Entry 7Z14 (electron microscopy, 3.15 A resolution); this record covers chains A and G of the 7 polymer chains in the assembly.

== Chain A ==
Protein: Acetylcholine receptor subunit alpha
Organism: Tetronarce californica
UniProt: P02710 (ACHA_TETCF); residues 1-437 here correspond to UniProt positions 25-461 (UniProt number = residue number + 24)
Chain sequence (437 residues; row label = number of the first residue in the row):
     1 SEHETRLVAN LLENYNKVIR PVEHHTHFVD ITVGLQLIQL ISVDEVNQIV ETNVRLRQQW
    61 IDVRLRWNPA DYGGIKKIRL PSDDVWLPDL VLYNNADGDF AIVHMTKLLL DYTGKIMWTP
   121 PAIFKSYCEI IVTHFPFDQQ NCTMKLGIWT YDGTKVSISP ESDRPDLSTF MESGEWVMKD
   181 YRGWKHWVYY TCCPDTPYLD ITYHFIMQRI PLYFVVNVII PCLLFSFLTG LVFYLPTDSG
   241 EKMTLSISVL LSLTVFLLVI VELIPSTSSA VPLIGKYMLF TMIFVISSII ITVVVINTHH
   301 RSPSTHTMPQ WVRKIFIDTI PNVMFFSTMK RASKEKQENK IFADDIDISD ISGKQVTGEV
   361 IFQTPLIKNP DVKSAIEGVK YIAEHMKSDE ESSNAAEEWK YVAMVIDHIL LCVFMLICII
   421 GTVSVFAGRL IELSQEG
Disordered / not traced: 304-305, 310, 318, 325-396, 432-437
UniProt features mapped onto this chain:
  - glycosylation: Asn141 (N-linked (GlcNAc...) asparagine)
Cystine bridges: Cys128-Cys142, Cys192-Cys193
Covalent attachments: glycan linked to Asn141
Reported in the primary citation:
  - post-translational modification sites: Asn141
  - specificity-determining residues: Tyr189, Pro194 (proposed by the authors, not directly observed)

== Chain G ==
Protein: Consensus short-chain short-chain alpha-neurotoxin ScNtx
Organism: synthetic construct
Chain sequence (60 residues; row label = number of the first residue in the row):
     1 MICYNQQSSQ PPTTKTCSET SCYKKTWRDH RGTIIERGCG CPKVKPGIKL HCCRTDKCNN
Cystine bridges: Cys3-Cys22, Cys17-Cys39, Cys41-Cys52, Cys53-Cys58
Reported in the primary citation:
  - mutagenesis - S8A, S9A: abolished expression
  - mutagenesis - R28A: unchanged binding to muscle receptor
  - mutagenesis - K25A, H30A, K45A, P46A, G47A: decreased binding to alpha7 receptors
  - mutagenesis - K25A/R31A/K45A: abolished binding to muscle-type nAChR
  - mutagenesis - R28A: abolished binding to alpha7 receptors

== How chain A and chain G interact ==
Residue-residue contacts - 18 pairs, chain A then chain G:
  Trp187(A) - Gln7(G)
  Val188(A) - Gln7(G)
  Tyr189(A) - Gln7(G)
  Tyr189(A) - Ser8(G)  hydrogen bond (backbone-side chain)
  Tyr189(A) - Gln10(G)
  Tyr189(A) - Ile34(G)
  Tyr190(A) - Ser8(G)  hydrogen bond (backbone-side chain)
  Tyr190(A) - Asp29(G)  hydrogen bond
  Tyr190(A) - Arg31(G)  hydrogen bond
  Tyr190(A) - Gly32(G)
  Tyr190(A) - Thr33(G)
  Tyr190(A) - Ile34(G)  hydrophobic
  Thr191(A) - Ser8(G)  hydrogen bond (backbone-side chain)
  Thr191(A) - Thr33(G)  hydrogen bond (side chain-backbone)
  Thr191(A) - Ile35(G)
  Pro194(A) - Ser9(G)
  Pro194(A) - Gln10(G)  hydrogen bond (backbone-side chain)
  Tyr198(A) - Arg31(G)
Other interface residues (no listed pair), chain A (9 interface residues in all): Tyr93, Asp195
From the paper, about this interface:
  - residue pairs: Tyr190(A)-Arg31(G) (hydrogen bond), Tyr190(A)-Ser8(G) (hydrogen bond), Tyr190(A)-Asp29(G) (hydrogen bond)
  - interface residues, chain A: Trp187(A), Tyr190(A), Thr191(A)

== In short ==
The interface between chain A and chain G involves 9 residues on one side and 10 on the other, with 7 hydrogen
bonds. Polar contacts include Tyr189(A)-Ser8(G), Tyr190(A)-Ser8(G) and Tyr190(A)-Asp29(G). The paper describes
hydrogen bonds between Tyr190(A) and Arg31(G), Tyr190(A) and Ser8(G) and Tyr190(A) and Asp29(G). From the
paper: K25A, H30A and K45A of chain G, among others, reduce binding to alpha7 receptors; interface residues
Trp187(A), Tyr190(A) and Thr191(A); 9 substitutions were tested in all.
Here chain A is Acetylcholine receptor subunit alpha (Tetronarce californica) and chain G is Consensus
short-chain short-chain alpha-neurotoxin ScNtx (synthetic construct). Entry 7Z14 (Cryo-EM structure of Torpedo
nicotinic acetylcholine receptor in complex with a short-chain neurotoxin) was determined by electron
microscopy.
